PDB entry 7X0Y | electron microscopy, 3.89 A resolution | chains B and A of the 6 polymer chains in the assembly

Chain B (and A):
Name: Cryptochrome-2
Source organism: Arabidopsis thaliana
Notes: chain A of this document is another copy of the same molecule, construct and numbering; everything in this record applies to it too
Reference sequence: Q96524 (CRY2_ARATH); numbering as in UniProt (aligned over 1-612)
Sequence (612 residues; row label = number of the first residue in the row):
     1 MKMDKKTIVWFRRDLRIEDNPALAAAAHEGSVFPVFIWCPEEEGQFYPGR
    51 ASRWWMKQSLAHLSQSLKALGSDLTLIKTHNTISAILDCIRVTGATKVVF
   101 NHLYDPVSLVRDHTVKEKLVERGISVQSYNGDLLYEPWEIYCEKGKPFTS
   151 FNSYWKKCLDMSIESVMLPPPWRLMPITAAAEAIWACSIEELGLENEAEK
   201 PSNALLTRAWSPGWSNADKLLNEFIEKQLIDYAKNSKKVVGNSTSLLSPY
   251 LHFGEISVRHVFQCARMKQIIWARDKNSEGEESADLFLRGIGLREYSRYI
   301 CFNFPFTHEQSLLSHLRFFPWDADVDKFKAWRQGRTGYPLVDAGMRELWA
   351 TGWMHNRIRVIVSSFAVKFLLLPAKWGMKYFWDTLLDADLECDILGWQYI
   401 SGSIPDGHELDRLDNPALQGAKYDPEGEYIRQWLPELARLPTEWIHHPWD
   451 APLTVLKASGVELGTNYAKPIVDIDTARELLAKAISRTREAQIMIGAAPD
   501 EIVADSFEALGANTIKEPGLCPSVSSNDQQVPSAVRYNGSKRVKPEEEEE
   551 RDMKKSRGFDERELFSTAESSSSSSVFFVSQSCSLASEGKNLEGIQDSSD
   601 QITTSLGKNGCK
Disordered / not traced: 1-4, 402-414, 478-612 (chain A: 1-4, 402-413, 477-612)
Sequence notes: engineered mutation A374 (Trp in Q96524)
Small-molecule neighbours: FAD (flavin-adenine dinucleotide): Y232, T244, S245, L246, L247, S248, L251, F287, G290, I291, L293, R294, W353, H355, N356, R359, V360, D387, A388, D389, C392, D393, L395, G396, W397
Reported in the primary citation:
  - conformationally variable residues: W321

Interface between chain B and chain A:
Pairs across the interface (37):
  R50(B) - A458(A)  hydrogen bond (side chain-backbone)
  A198(B) - T454(A)
  S202(B) - R439(A)
  S202(B) - S459(A)
  N203(B) - R439(A)
  L205(B) - R431(A)
  L205(B) - L440(A)
  L206(B) - R439(A)
  R208(B) - E428(A)  salt bridge
  Q333(B) - E462(A)
  Q333(B) - T465(A)
  R335(B) - T465(A)
  R335(B) - N466(A)
  R346(B) - E436(A)  salt bridge
  W349(B) - R439(A)  hydrogen bond (backbone-side chain)
  W349(B) - S459(A)
  W349(B) - G460(A)
  A350(B) - A438(A)  hydrophobic
  E428(B) - R208(A)  salt bridge
  R431(B) - L205(A)
  W433(B) - P435(A)
  P435(B) - W433(A)
  E436(B) - R346(A)  salt bridge
  A438(B) - L205(A)
  A438(B) - A350(A)  hydrophobic
  R439(B) - S202(A)
  R439(B) - L206(A)
  R439(B) - W349(A)  hydrogen bond (side chain-backbone)
  L440(B) - L205(A)
  A458(B) - R50(A)  hydrogen bond (backbone-side chain)
  A458(B) - W349(A)
  S459(B) - S202(A)
  S459(B) - W349(A)
  G460(B) - W349(A)
  T465(B) - Q333(A)
  T465(B) - R335(A)  hydrogen bond (backbone-side chain)
  N466(B) - Q333(A)
Also at the interface, not in a pair above, chain B (29 interface residues in all): E199, P201, P441, T454
Also at the interface, not in a pair above, chain A (30 interface residues in all): A198, P201, N203, P441, V455

In short:
The interface between chain B and chain A involves 29 residues on one side and 30 on the other; the contacts
include 5 hydrogen bonds and 4 salt bridges. Polar pairs include R208(B)-E428(A), R346(B)-E436(A) and
R50(B)-A458(A). Ligands of chain B: flavin-adenine dinucleotide. From the paper: conformational variability at
W321(B).
Both chains are Cryptochrome-2 (Arabidopsis thaliana). Entry 7X0Y (Cryo-EM Structure of Arabidopsis CRY2
tetramer in complex with CIB1 fragment) was determined by electron microscopy together with 7X0X from the same
study.
